3KR4 - chains A and F of the 6 polymer chains in the assembly; structure by X-ray diffraction, 2.00 A resolution.

== Chain A (and F) ==
Molecule: M17 leucyl aminopeptidase
From: Plasmodium falciparum
Notes: EC 3.4.11.1; chain F of this document is another copy of the same molecule, construct and numbering; everything in this record applies to it too
UniProtKB: Q8IL11 (Q8IL11_PLAF7); residues 84-605 here = UniProt positions 84-605
Amino-acid sequence (528 residues; numbered 84 to 611; the number before each row is that of its first residue):
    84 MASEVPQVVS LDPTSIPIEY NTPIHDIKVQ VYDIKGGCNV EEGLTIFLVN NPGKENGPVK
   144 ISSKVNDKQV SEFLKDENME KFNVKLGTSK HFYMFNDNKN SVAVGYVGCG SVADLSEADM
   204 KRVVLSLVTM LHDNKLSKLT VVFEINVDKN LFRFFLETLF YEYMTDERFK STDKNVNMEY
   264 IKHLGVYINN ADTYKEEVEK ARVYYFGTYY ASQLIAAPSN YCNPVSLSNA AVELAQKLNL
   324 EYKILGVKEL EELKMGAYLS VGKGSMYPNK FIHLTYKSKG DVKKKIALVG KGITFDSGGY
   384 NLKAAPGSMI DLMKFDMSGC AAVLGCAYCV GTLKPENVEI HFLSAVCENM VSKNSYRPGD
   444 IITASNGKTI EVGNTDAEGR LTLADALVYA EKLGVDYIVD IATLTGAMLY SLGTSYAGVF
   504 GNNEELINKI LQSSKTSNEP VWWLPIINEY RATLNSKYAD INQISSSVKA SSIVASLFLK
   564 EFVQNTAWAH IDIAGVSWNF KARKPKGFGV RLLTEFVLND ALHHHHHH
Disordered / not traced: 84, 260, 604-611 (chain F: 84-85, 136, 255-261, 604-611)
Sequence notes: engineered mutation Gln152 (Asn in Q8IL11), Gln515 (Asn in Q8IL11), Gln546 (Asn in Q8IL11); expression tag (606-611)
Curated features (UniProtKB/Swiss-Prot):
  - region: Asn384 to Ser401 (L13 loop)
  - active site: Lys386, Arg463
  - binding site (a peptide): Lys374, Asp379, Lys386, Asp399, Asp459
  - binding site (Zn(2+)): Lys374, Asp379, Asp394, Met396, Asp399, Asp459, Glu461
  - site: Lys386 (Essential for hexamer stabilization)
  - mutagenesis: Asp379 (D379A: 6.5-fold reduction in catalytic efficiency in the presence of Co(2+); 854-fold reduction in catalytic efficiency in the presence of Mn(2+); substrate affinity is slightly reduced ...), Lys386 (K386A: 100-fold decrease in catalytic efficiency. 2-fold decrease in substrate affinity. Loss of hexamer formation with formation of dimers and trimers), Ala387 (A387P: 16-fold decrease in catalytic efficiency. No effect on hexamer formation), Ala388 to Gly390 (8-fold decrease in catalytic efficiency. 3-fold decrease in substrate affinity. No effect on hexamer formation), Ala388 to Pro389 (13-fold decrease in catalytic efficiency. 1.5-fold decrease in substrate affinity. No effect on hexamer formation), Asp394 (D394A: 7.5-fold increase in catalytic efficiency. No effect on hexamer formation. 1.7-fold increase in substrate affinity), Glu461 (E461L: 6.5-fold reduction in catalytic efficiency in the presence of Co(2+); 854-fold reduction in catalytic efficiency in the presence of Mn(2+); substrate affinity is slightly reduced ...), Trp525 (W525A: Loss of catalytic activity and impairs oligomerization; when associated with A-533), Tyr533 (Y533A: Loss of catalytic activity and impairs oligomerization; when associated with A-525)
Metal / ion sites: Zn2+: Lys374, Asp379, Asp399, Glu461 (together with bestatin); Mg2+: Asp379, Asp459, Glu461 (together with bestatin)
Ligand contacts:
  - bestatin (BES; 2-(3-amino-2-hydroxy-4-phenyl-butyrylamino)-4-methyl-pentanoic acid): Lys374, Asp379, Lys386, Met392, Met396, Phe398, Asp399, Asn457, Asp459, Ala460, Glu461, Arg463, Thr486, Leu487, Thr488, Gly489, Ile547, Ser554, Ala577
  - carbonate ion (CO3): Lys374, Asp459, Ala460, Glu461, Gly462, Arg463, Leu487, Thr488
What the authors report for this chain:
  - binding site for bestatin: Met392, Met396, Phe398, Asn457, Gly489, Ile547, Ala577
  - binding site for carbonate ion: Lys374, Arg463

== How chain A and chain F interact ==
Residue-residue contacts - 44 pairs, chain A then chain F:
  Ala201(A) with Glu532(F)
  Ala490(A) with Tyr493(F)
  Leu492(A) with Lys552(F); Ala553(F), hydrogen bond (backbone-backbone)
  Tyr493(A) with Ala490(F); Lys552(F); Ala553(F)
  Ser494(A) with Ser494(F); Ile556(F)
  Leu495(A) with Pro528(F); Ile530(F); Tyr533(F), hydrogen bond (backbone-side chain); Ile556(F)
  Gly496(A) with Tyr533(F); Ala553(F)
  Thr497(A) with Tyr533(F), hydrogen bond (backbone-side chain)
  Ser498(A) with Glu532(F), hydrogen bond; Tyr533(F), hydrogen bond (backbone-side chain)
  Tyr499(A) with Ile530(F), hydrophobic
  Trp525(A) with Trp526(F), hydrogen bond (side chain-backbone); Leu527(F); Pro528(F)
  Trp526(A) with Trp525(F), hydrogen bond (backbone-side chain)
  Leu527(A) with Trp525(F); Leu527(F), hydrophobic
  Pro528(A) with Leu495(F); Trp525(F)
  Ile530(A) with Leu495(F); Tyr499(F), hydrophobic
  Glu532(A) with Ala201(F); Ser498(F), hydrogen bond
  Tyr533(A) with Leu495(F), hydrogen bond (side chain-backbone); Gly496(F); Thr497(F), hydrogen bond (side chain-backbone); Ser498(F), hydrogen bond (side chain-backbone)
  Lys552(A) with Met392(F); Leu492(F); Tyr493(F)
  Ala553(A) with Leu492(F), hydrogen bond (backbone-backbone); Tyr493(F); Ser494(F); Gly496(F)
  Ile556(A) with Ser494(F); Leu495(F)
Interface residues without a listed pair, chain A (22 interface residues in all): Glu200, Ser554
Interface residues without a listed pair, chain F (23 interface residues in all): Glu200, Ser554

== In short ==
22 residues of chain A and 23 residues of chain F are in contact; the contacts include 12 hydrogen bonds.
Polar contacts include Leu495(A)-Tyr533(F), Thr497(A)-Tyr533(F) and Ser498(A)-Glu532(F). From the paper: a
binding site for bestatin at Met392(A), Met396(A) and Phe398(A) among others; a binding site for carbonate ion
at Lys374(A) and Arg463(A).
Chain A and chain F are both M17 leucyl aminopeptidase (Plasmodium falciparum); the structure, Structure of a
protease 3, was determined by X-ray diffraction, deposited together with 3KQX, 3KQZ and 3KR5.
